3E6V - chain A; structure by X-ray diffraction, 1.72 A resolution.

== Chain A ==
Protein: Arginase-1
Organism: Homo sapiens
Notes: EC 3.5.3.1
UniProt: P05089 (ARGI1_HUMAN); residues 1-322 here = UniProt positions 1-322
Chain sequence (322 residues; row label = number of the first residue in the row):
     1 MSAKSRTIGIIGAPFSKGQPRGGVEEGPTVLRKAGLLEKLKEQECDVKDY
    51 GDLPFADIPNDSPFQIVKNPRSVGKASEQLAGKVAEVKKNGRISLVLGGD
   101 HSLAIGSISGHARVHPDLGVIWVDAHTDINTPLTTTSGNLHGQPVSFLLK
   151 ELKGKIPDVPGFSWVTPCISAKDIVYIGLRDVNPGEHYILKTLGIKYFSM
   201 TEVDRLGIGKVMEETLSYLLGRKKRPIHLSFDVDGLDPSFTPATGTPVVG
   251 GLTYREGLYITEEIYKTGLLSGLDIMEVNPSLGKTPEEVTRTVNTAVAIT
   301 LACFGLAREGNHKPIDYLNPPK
Unresolved in the structure: 1-5, 320-322
Construct notes: engineered mutation Asn183 (Asp in P05089)
Metal / ion sites: Mn2+ site 1: Asp124, Asp232, Asp234 (together with 2(S)-amino-6-boronohexanoic acid); Mn2+ site 2: Asp124, Asp128, Asp232 (together with 2(S)-amino-6-boronohexanoic acid)
Small-molecule neighbours: 2(S)-amino-6-boronohexanoic acid (ABH): His101, Asp124, His126, Asp128, Asn130, Ser137, His141, Gly142, Asn183, Glu186, Asp232, Asp234, Thr246, Glu277
Swiss-Prot annotation at these positions:
  - binding site (Mn(2+)): His101, Asp124, His126, Asp128, Asp232, Asp234
  - binding site (substrate): His126 to Asn130, Ser137 to Asn139, Thr246, Glu277
  - modified residue: Lys17 (N6-succinyllysine), Ser62 (Phosphoserine), Ser72 (Phosphoserine), Lys75 (N6-succinyllysine), Ser163 (Phosphoserine), Ser217 (Phosphoserine)
  - natural variant: Ile11 (I11T: In ARGIN), Gly27 (G27D: In ARGIN), Gly74 (G74V: In ARGIN), Ala125 (A125V: In ARGIN), Thr134 (T134I: In ARGIN), Gly138 (G138V: In ARGIN), Arg180 (R180T: In ARGIN), Gly235 (G235R: In ARGIN), Arg308 (R308Q: In ARGIN)

== Overview ==
Bound to chain A: 2(S)-amino-6-boronohexanoic acid. Asp124, Asp232 and Asp234 coordinate Mn2+ site 1. Asp124,
Asp128 and Asp232 coordinate Mn2+ site 2. From UniProt: 6 Mn2+-binding residues and 10 substrate-binding
residues.
Chain A is Arginase-1 (Homo sapiens); the structure, X-ray structure of human arginase I-D183N mutant: the
complex with ABH, was determined by X-ray diffraction together with 3E6K, 3E8Q, 3E8Z and 3E9B from the same
study.
